3MH2 - chain A; structure by X-ray diffraction, 2.30 A resolution.

# Chain A
Protein: Mitogen-activated protein kinase 14
Source organism: Homo sapiens
Notes: EC 2.7.11.24
UniProt: Q16539 (MK14_HUMAN); numbering as in UniProt (aligned over 1-360)
Sequence (360 residues; each row starts with the number of its first residue):
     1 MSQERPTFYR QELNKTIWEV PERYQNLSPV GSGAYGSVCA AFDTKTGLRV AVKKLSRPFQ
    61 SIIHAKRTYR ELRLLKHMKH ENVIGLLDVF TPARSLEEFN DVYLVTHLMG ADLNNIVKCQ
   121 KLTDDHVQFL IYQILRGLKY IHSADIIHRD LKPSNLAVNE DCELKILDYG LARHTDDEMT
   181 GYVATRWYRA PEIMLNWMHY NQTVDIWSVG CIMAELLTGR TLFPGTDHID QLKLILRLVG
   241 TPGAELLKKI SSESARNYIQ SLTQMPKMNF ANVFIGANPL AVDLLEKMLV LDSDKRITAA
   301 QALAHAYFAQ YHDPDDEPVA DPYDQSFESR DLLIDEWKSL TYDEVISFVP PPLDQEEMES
Disordered / not traced: 1-4, 32-35, 171-184, 353-360
Sequence notes: engineered mutation Tyr-169 (Phe in Q16539)
Curated features (UniProtKB/Swiss-Prot):
  - motif: Thr-180 to Tyr-182 (TXY)
  - active site: Asp-168 (Proton acceptor)
  - binding site (ATP): Val-30 to Val-38, Lys-53
  - modified residue: Ser-2 (N-acetylserine), Thr-16 (Phosphothreonine), Lys-53 (N6-acetyllysine), Lys-152 (N6-acetyllysine), Thr-180 (Phosphothreonine), Tyr-182 (Phosphotyrosine), Thr-263 (Phosphothreonine), Tyr-323 (Phosphotyrosine)
  - natural variant: Ala-51 (A51V: In a gastric adenocarcinoma sample), Pro-322 (P322R: In a lung adenocarcinoma sample)
  - mutagenesis: Ala-34 (A34V: Lowered kinase activity), Lys-53 (K53R: Loss of kinase activity), Lys-54 (K54R: Impairs MAP2K6/MKK6-dependent autophosphorylation), Tyr-69 (Y69H: Lowered kinase activity), Asp-168 (D168A: Loss of kinase activity), Thr-175 (T175A: No effect on either the kinase activity or tyrosine phosphorylation), Asp-176 (D176A: Emulation of the active state. Increase in activity; when associated with S-327 or L-327), Asp-177 (D177A: Loss of kinase activity), Thr-180 (T180E: Loss of kinase activity), Tyr-182 (Y182F: Loss of kinase activity), Ala-320 (A320T: Lowered kinase activity), Phe-327 (F327L: Emulation of the active state. Increase in activity; when associated with A-176; F327S: Emulation of the active state. Increase in activity; when associated with A-176), 1 further mutagenesis entry in UniProt

# Summary
From UniProt: active-site residue Asp-168, 10 ATP-binding residues and 13 mutagenesis sites.
Chain A is Mitogen-activated protein kinase 14 (Homo sapiens); the structure, Mutagenesis of p38 MAP kinase
establishes key roles of Phe169 in function and structural dynamics and ..., was determined by X-ray
diffraction together with 3MGY, 3MH0, 3MH1 and 3MH3 from the same study.
